PDB entry 4DYR | X-ray diffraction, 1.65 A resolution | chains A and B

Chain A (and B):
Name: Gene 1 protein
Source organism: Shigella phage Sf6
Notes: chain B of this document is another copy of the same molecule, construct and numbering; everything in this record applies to it too
UniProtKB: Q716H4 (Q716H4_BPSFV); residues 1-140 here = UniProt positions 1-140
Amino-acid sequence (140 residues; row label = number of the first residue in the row):
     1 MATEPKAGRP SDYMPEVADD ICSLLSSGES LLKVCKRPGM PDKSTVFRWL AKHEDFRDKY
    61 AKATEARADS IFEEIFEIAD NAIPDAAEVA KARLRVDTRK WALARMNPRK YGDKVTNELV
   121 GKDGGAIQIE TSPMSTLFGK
Unresolved in the structure: 1-9, 133-140 (chain B: 1-9, 140)
From the paper describing this entry:
  - self-association interface (contacts with another copy of this molecule); pairs are residue here / residue on that copy: R67-E73 (salt bridge)
  - contacts within the chain: G28-R67 (water-mediated contact)
  - mutagenesis - K6E, K33E, K59E: abolished binding to DNA
  - mutagenesis - R48A, K59A, E73A, R109E: decreased binding to DNA
  - mutagenesis - D19R: increased binding to DNA

How chain A and chain B interact:
Residue-residue contacts - 84 pairs, chain A then chain B:
  S27(A) with K43(B), hydrogen bond (backbone-side chain)
  D69(A) with F47(B)
  S70(A) with K43(B), hydrogen bond; F47(B)
  F72(A) with W101(B), hydrophobic; A102(B), hydrophobic; M106(B), hydrophobic
  E73(A) with L31(B), hydrogen bond (side chain-backbone); L32(B); R67(B), salt bridge
  E74(A) with L32(B)
  I75(A) with T98(B); W101(B), hydrophobic
  F76(A) with S30(B); R67(B); A102(B), hydrophobic; M106(B), hydrophobic
  E77(A) with L32(B); K36(B), salt bridge
  A79(A) with K91(B); L94(B), hydrophobic; R95(B); T98(B)
  D80(A) with K91(B), hydrogen bond (backbone-side chain); R95(B), salt bridge; R99(B), salt bridge
  N81(A) with K36(B)
  A82(A) with K91(B), hydrogen bond (backbone-side chain)
  P84(A) with A87(B); E88(B)
  D85(A) with A87(B)
  A86(A) with A87(B)
  V89(A) with A87(B); A90(B); K91(B)
  A92(A) with L94(B), hydrophobic
  R93(A) with R93(B); L94(B)
  V96(A) with T98(B)
  K100(A) with W101(B)
  L103(A) with W101(B), hydrophobic
  K110(A) with R105(B)
  Y111(A) with W101(B); R105(B), hydrogen bond (backbone-side chain)
  G112(A) with R105(B), hydrogen bond (backbone-side chain)
  D113(A) with R105(B), salt bridge
  K114(A) with A104(B); P108(B); G112(B); D113(B), hydrogen bond (backbone-backbone)
  V115(A) with D113(B)
  T116(A) with D113(B), hydrogen bond (backbone-backbone); K114(B); V115(B), hydrogen bond (backbone-backbone)
  N117(A) with V115(B); N117(B)
  E118(A) with V115(B), hydrogen bond (backbone-backbone); T116(B), hydrogen bond; N117(B), hydrogen bond (backbone-backbone)
  L119(A) with N117(B)
  V120(A) with N117(B), hydrogen bond (backbone-backbone); E118(B); L119(B), hydrogen bond (backbone-backbone)
  G121(A) with E118(B); L119(B)
  K122(A) with E118(B); L119(B); V120(B); G124(B), hydrogen bond (side chain-backbone)
  D123(A) with E118(B), hydrogen bond (backbone-side chain)
  I127(A) with L119(B), hydrophobic; I127(B), hydrophobic
  Q128(A) with A126(B); I127(B), hydrogen bond (backbone-backbone)
  I129(A) with I127(B); I129(B), hydrophobic
  E130(A) with A126(B); I127(B), hydrogen bond (backbone-backbone); Q128(B); I129(B), hydrogen bond (backbone-backbone)
  T131(A) with I129(B)
  S132(A) with I129(B), hydrogen bond (backbone-backbone); E130(B); T131(B), hydrogen bond (backbone-backbone)
Other interface residues (no listed pair), chain B (41 interface residues in all): S44, Y60, I71

Summary:
42 residues of chain A face 41 of chain B across their interface; the contacts include 22 hydrogen bonds and 5
salt bridges. Among the polar pairs are E73(A)-R67(B), E77(A)-K36(B) and D80(A)-R95(B). The paper reports that
R48A, K59A and E73A of chain A, among others, reduce binding to DNA; a self-association interface involving
R67(A) and E73(A); 8 substitutions were tested in all.
Chain A and chain B are both Gene 1 protein (Shigella phage Sf6); the structure, Crystal structure of
terminase small subunit gp1 of the bacterial virus sf6 with CAPS PH10.5 buffer, was determined by X-ray
diffraction together with 4DYC, 4DYQ, 4DZJ and 4DZP from the same study.
